Entry 7U97 (electron microscopy, 2.66 A resolution); this record covers chains A and F of the 60 polymer chains in the assembly.

Chain A (and F):
Protein: Capsid protein
Source organism: Snake adeno-associated virus
Notes: chain F of this document is another copy of the same molecule, construct and numbering; everything in this record applies to it too
UniProt: Q6V7U2 (Q6V7U2_9VIRU); numbering as in UniProt (aligned over 214-726)
Sequence (513 residues; row label = number of the first residue in the row):
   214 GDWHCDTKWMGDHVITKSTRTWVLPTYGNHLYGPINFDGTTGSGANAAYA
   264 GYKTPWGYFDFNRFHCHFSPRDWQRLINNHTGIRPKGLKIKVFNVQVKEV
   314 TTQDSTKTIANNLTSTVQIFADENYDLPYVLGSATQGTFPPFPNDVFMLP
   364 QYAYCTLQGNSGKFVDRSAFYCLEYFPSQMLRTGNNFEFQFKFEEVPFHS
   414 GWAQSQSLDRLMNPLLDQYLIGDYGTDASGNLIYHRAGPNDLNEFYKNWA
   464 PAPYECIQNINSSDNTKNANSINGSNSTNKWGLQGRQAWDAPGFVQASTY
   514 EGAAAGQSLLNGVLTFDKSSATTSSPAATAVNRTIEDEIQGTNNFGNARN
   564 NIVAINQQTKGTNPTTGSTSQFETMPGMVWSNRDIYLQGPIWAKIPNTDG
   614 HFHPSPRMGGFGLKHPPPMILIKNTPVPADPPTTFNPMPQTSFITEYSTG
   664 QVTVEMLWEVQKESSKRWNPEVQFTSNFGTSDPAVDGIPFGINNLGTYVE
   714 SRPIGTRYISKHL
What the authors report for this chain:
  - conformationally variable residues (side-chain flip): Arg-288, Lys-299, Lys-304, Leu-326, Arg-395, Lys-627

How chain A and chain F interact:
Pairs across the interface (60):
  Ser-282(A) with Trp-681(F)
  Pro-283(A) with Trp-681(F); Pro-683(F)
  Arg-284(A) with Ser-678(F); Arg-680(F); Trp-681(F), hydrogen bond (backbone-backbone); Asn-682(F); Glu-684(F), salt bridge; Gln-686(F)
  Gln-287(A) with Pro-683(F); Glu-684(F), hydrogen bond (side chain-backbone); Gln-686(F), hydrogen bond
  Arg-288(A) with Ser-678(F)
  Asn-291(A) with Gln-686(F)
  Asn-292(A) with Asn-292(F), hydrogen bond
  Pro-354(A) with Trp-681(F)
  Pro-356(A) with Trp-681(F)
  Ser-678(A) with Arg-284(F); Arg-288(F)
  Arg-680(A) with Arg-284(F)
  Trp-681(A) with Ser-282(F); Pro-283(F); Arg-284(F), hydrogen bond (backbone-backbone); Pro-354(F); Pro-356(F); Phe-703(F); Tyr-711(F), hydrogen bond
  Asn-682(A) with Arg-284(F); Ile-701(F); Pro-702(F); Phe-703(F)
  Pro-683(A) with Pro-283(F); Gln-287(F); Phe-687(F), hydrophobic; Phe-703(F)
  Glu-684(A) with Arg-284(F), salt bridge; Gln-287(F), hydrogen bond (backbone-side chain); Thr-688(F); Ser-689(F)
  Val-685(A) with Thr-688(F); Ser-689(F)
  Gln-686(A) with Arg-284(F); Gln-287(F), hydrogen bond; Asn-291(F); Gln-686(F); Phe-687(F); Thr-688(F), hydrogen bond (backbone-side chain)
  Phe-687(A) with Pro-683(F), hydrophobic; Gln-686(F)
  Thr-688(A) with Glu-684(F); Val-685(F); Gln-686(F), hydrogen bond (side chain-backbone)
  Ser-689(A) with Glu-684(F); Val-685(F)
  Ile-701(A) with Asn-682(F)
  Pro-702(A) with Asn-682(F)
  Phe-703(A) with Trp-681(F); Asn-682(F); Pro-683(F)
  Tyr-711(A) with Trp-681(F), hydrogen bond
Also at the interface, not in a pair above, chain A (26 interface residues in all): Phe-355, Glu-676
Also at the interface, not in a pair above, chain F (26 interface residues in all): Phe-355, Glu-676

Summary:
The chain A/chain F interface involves 26 residues from each chain, with 11 hydrogen bonds and 2 salt bridges.
Polar pairs include Arg-284(A)/Glu-684(F), Gln-287(A)/Glu-684(F) and Gln-287(A)/Gln-686(F). The paper reports
conformational variability at Arg-288(A), Lys-299(A) and Lys-304(A) among others.
Chain A and chain F are both Capsid protein (Snake adeno-associated virus); the structure, SAAV pH 4.0 capsid
structure, was determined by electron microscopy (same publication as 7U94, 7U95 and 7U96).
